3OLE - chain A; structure by X-ray diffraction, 1.55 A resolution.

# Chain A
Molecule: Pancreatic alpha-amylase
Organism: Homo sapiens
Notes: EC 3.2.1.1
UniProt: P04746 (AMYP_HUMAN); residues 1-496 here correspond to UniProt positions 16-511 (UniProt number = residue number + 15)
Amino-acid sequence (496 residues; each row starts with the number of its first residue):
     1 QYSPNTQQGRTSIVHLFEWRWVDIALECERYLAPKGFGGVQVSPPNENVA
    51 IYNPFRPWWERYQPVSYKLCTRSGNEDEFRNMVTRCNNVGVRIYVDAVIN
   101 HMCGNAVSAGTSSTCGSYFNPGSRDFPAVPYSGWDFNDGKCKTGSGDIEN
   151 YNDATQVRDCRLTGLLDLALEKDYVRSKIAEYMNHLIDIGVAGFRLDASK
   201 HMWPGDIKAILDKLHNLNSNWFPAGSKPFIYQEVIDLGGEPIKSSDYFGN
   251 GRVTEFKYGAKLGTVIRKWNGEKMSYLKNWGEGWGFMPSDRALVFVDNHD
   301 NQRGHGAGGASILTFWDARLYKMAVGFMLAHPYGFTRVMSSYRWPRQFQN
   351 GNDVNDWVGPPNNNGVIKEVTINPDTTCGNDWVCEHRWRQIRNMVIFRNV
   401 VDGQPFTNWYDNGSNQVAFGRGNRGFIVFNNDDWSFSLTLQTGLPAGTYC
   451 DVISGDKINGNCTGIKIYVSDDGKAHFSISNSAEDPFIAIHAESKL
Not modelled in the structure: 1
Differences from the reference sequence: engineered mutation Met-287 (Val302 in P04746)
Disulfide bonds: Cys-28/Cys-86, Cys-70/Cys-115, Cys-141/Cys-160, Cys-378/Cys-384, Cys-450/Cys-462
Glycans and other covalent adducts: pyroglutamic acid (PCA) linked to Tyr-2; glycan linked to Asn-461
Bound ions: Ca2+: Asn-100, Arg-158, Asp-167, His-201
Ligand contacts:
  - ACI / alpha-D-quinovopyranose / alpha-D-glucopyranose: Trp-58, Trp-59, Glu-60, Tyr-62, Gln-63, Val-98, His-101, Gly-104, Asn-105, Ala-106, Asp-147, Tyr-151, Leu-162, Thr-163, Gly-164, Leu-165, Arg-195, Asp-197, Ala-198, Lys-200, His-201, Glu-233, Ile-235, Leu-237, Gly-238, Glu-240, His-299, Asp-300, His-305, Gly-306, Ala-307
  - pyroglutamic acid (PCA): Ser-3, Lys-227, Pro-228, Phe-229, Ile-230, Asn-250, Gly-251, Arg-252
UniProt features mapped onto this chain:
  - active site: Asp-197 (Nucleophile), Glu-233 (Proton donor)
  - binding site (Ca(2+)): Asn-100, Arg-158, Asp-167, His-201
  - binding site (chloride): Arg-195, Asn-298, Arg-337
  - site: Asp-300 (Transition state stabilizer)
  - modified residue: Gln-1 (Pyrrolidone carboxylic acid)
  - glycosylation: Asn-461 (N-linked (GlcNAc...) asparagine)

# Overview
Bound to chain A: ACI / alpha-D-quinovopyranose / alpha-D-glucopyranose. N-acetylglucosamine is covalently
linked to Asn-461. Pyroglutamic acid is covalently linked to Tyr-2. Asn-100, Arg-158, Asp-167 and His-201 form
the Ca2+ site. UniProt lists active-site residues Asp-197 and Glu-233, 4 Ca2+-binding residues and 3
chloride-binding residues.
Chain A is Pancreatic alpha-amylase (Homo sapiens); the structure, Structures of human pancreatic
alpha-amylase in complex with acarviostatin II03, was determined by X-ray diffraction, deposited together with
3OLD, 3OLG and 3OLI.
